6SHJ - chains D and A of the 4 polymer chains in the assembly; structure by electron microscopy, 3.20 A resolution.

== Chain D (and A) ==
Molecule: Glucose-1-phosphate adenylyltransferase
From: Escherichia coli
Notes: EC 2.7.7.27; chain A of this document is another copy of the same molecule, construct and numbering; everything in this record applies to it too
Reference sequence: P0A6V1 (GLGC_ECOLI); residues 1-431 here = UniProt positions 1-431
Amino-acid sequence (431 residues; each row starts with the number of its first residue):
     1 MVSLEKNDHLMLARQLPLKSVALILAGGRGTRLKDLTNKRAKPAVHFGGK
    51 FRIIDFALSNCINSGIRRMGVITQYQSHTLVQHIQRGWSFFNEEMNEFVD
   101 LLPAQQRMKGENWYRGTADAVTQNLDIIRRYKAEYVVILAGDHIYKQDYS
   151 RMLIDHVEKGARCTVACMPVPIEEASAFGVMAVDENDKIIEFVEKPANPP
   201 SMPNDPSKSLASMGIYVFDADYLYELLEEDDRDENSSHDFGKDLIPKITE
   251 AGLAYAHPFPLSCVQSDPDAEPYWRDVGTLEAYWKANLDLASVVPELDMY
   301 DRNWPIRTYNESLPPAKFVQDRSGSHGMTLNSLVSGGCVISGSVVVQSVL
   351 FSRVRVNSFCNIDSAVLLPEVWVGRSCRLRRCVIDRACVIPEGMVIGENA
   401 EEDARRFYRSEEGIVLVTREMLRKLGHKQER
Not modelled in the structure: 1-9, 108-113 (chain A: 1-9, 109-114)
Ligand contacts: 1,6-di-O-phosphono-beta-D-fructofuranose (FBP): Lys39, Arg40, Ala44, His46, Arg52, Thr79, Arg386, Ala387, Arg419, Glu420, Arg423
What the authors report for this chain:
  - binding site for 1,6-di-O-phosphono-beta-D-fructofuranose: Lys39, Arg40, His46 to Arg52, Arg386, Arg419 to Leu425
  - contacts within the chain: Phe90-Phe91
  - self-association interface (contacts with another copy of this molecule); pairs are residue here / residue on that copy: Arg67-Arg67
  - mutagenesis - K39A, R40A, H46A, R52A, P103A (1.5 fold), Y114A (1.5 fold), R386A, R419A, R423A: decreased catalytic activity on 1,6-di-O-phosphono-beta-D-fructofuranose (citing earlier work)
  - catalytic residues: Arg32, Lys42, Lys195 (by similarity / conservation)
  - mutagenesis - Q106A, R107A, R115A: decreased catalytic activity on 1,6-di-O-phosphono-beta-D-fructofuranose
  - mutagenesis - Q106A, R115A: decreased catalytic activity on FBP (citing earlier work)
  - mutagenesis - W113A: decreased catalytic activity (citing earlier work)

== Interface between chain D and chain A ==
Pairs across the interface (39):
  Met11(D) - Ala13(A)  hydrophobic
  Leu12(D) - Ala13(A)
  Ala13(D) - Met11(A)  hydrophobic
  Ala13(D) - Ala13(A)
  Ala13(D) - Arg14(A)
  Arg14(D) - Ala13(A)
  Arg14(D) - Arg14(A)
  Arg14(D) - Asn63(A)  hydrogen bond (side chain-backbone)
  Arg14(D) - Ser64(A)
  Arg14(D) - Gly65(A)
  Arg14(D) - Asp148(A)  salt bridge
  Arg14(D) - Ser150(A)  hydrogen bond
  Arg14(D) - Trp304(A)
  Ile62(D) - Met95(A)  hydrophobic
  Asn63(D) - Arg14(A)  hydrogen bond (backbone-side chain)
  Asn63(D) - Met95(A)
  Ser64(D) - Arg14(A)
  Gly65(D) - Arg14(A)
  Arg67(D) - Arg67(A)
  Arg67(D) - Glu97(A)  salt bridge
  Phe90(D) - Phe90(A)
  Phe90(D) - Asn92(A)
  Asn92(D) - Phe90(A)
  Asn92(D) - Arg307(A)
  Glu94(D) - Pro305(A)
  Glu94(D) - Arg307(A)  salt bridge
  Glu94(D) - Asn310(A)  hydrogen bond
  Met95(D) - Ile62(A)  hydrophobic
  Met95(D) - Asn63(A)
  Met95(D) - Pro305(A)
  Asn96(D) - Arg302(A)  hydrogen bond (side chain-backbone)
  Glu97(D) - Arg67(A)  salt bridge
  Ser150(D) - Arg14(A)
  Arg302(D) - Asn96(A)  hydrogen bond (backbone-side chain)
  Pro305(D) - Glu94(A)
  Pro305(D) - Met95(A)  hydrophobic
  Arg307(D) - Asn92(A)
  Arg307(D) - Glu94(A)
  Arg307(D) - Met95(A)
Interface residues without a listed pair, chain D (23 interface residues in all): Leu10, Gln15, Glu158, Ile306
Interface residues without a listed pair, chain A (25 interface residues in all): Leu10, Ser59, Arg151, Glu158

== Overview ==
Chain D and chain A form an interface of 23 and 25 residues respectively, with 6 hydrogen bonds and 4 salt
bridges. Polar pairs include Arg14(D)-Asp148(A), Arg67(D)-Glu97(A) and Glu94(D)-Arg307(A). The paper reports
catalytic residues Arg32(D), Lys42(D) and Lys195(D); K39A, R40A and H46A of chain D, among others, reduce
catalytic activity on 1,6-di-O-phosphono-beta-D-fructofuranose; 13 substitutions were tested in all.
Both chains are Glucose-1-phosphate adenylyltransferase (Escherichia coli). Entry 6SHJ (Escherichia coli
AGPase in complex with FBP. Symmetry applied C2) was determined by electron microscopy together with 6SHN,
6SHQ and 6SI8 from the same study.
